7KAK - chains B and D of the 6 polymer chains in the assembly; structure by electron microscopy, 3.90 A resolution.

== Chain B ==
Protein: Protein transport channel Sec61 complex, beta subunit (Sbh1)
Source organism: Thermomyces lanuginosus
Chain sequence (125 residues; each row starts with the number of its first residue):
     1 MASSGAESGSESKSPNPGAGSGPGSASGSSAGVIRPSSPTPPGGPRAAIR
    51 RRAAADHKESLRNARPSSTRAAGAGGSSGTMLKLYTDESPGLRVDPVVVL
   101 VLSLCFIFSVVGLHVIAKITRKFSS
Unresolved in the structure: 1-91, 124-125

== Chain D ==
Protein: Protein transport protein Sec63
Source organism: Thermomyces lanuginosus
Chain sequence (719 residues; each row starts with the number of its first residue; numbers below 1 keep their minus sign (Gly-14 is residue -14)):
   -14 GGSGGSGGSGGSGGSMSSREYNYDENGQFFPFFVLTLTGLVTLPLTYSLL
    36 KPPKKVESTAPRIKSDFKPQHDDIIQNQKRKRLRKERRVKRAIAVVVGWA
    86 IIGYMVYLIIVTRRTAPKIWDPYEILGISRSADERAIARRYKRLSLLYHP
   136 DKVRPDPSKNETMEMLNQRFVELTKAYKALTDEEIRNNYLQYGHPDGKQS
   186 YSIGIALPKLIIEEGSGKYVLMLYASLLGILLPYIVGRWWYGSQRYTREK
   236 VLAASAGNMFREYEGTMIGGPIVNALSTGEEYKEMLSGPKAEEGLAKVEK
   286 KVLALDEKILSAKDREVLRKIDNPVRRKALALLWAYLNRIDLEDPVLNEE
   336 KYEAGSIALSLTESFTAIALAFGNLIPIIGAYRISQCIVQAISPGSSPLL
   386 QLPYFTPKVVESVEGADVKTHLSVQKYLDMPEERRRSLTVGPGLLTEDQY
   436 NSAIAVAKQLPLFAISKAFFKVAGERVVTPSSLVQLVIKGRIIPPGSTGV
   486 PDVTEKDLEDIDPDEADVNAIIGRKGATKPSGKSGDENDGDRVQPPLAHA
   536 PYLPRDHPPRWHIFLADAKQGKIAVPPFTFTTFDKPIFDEQGKPTFNMQT
   586 LRMQFQAPPQVGNFSFVLHMISDSYMGFDVKQEITLQVEDPSKAAVLQEE
   636 DDISEPDEDSIAGQMQALKTGVPPKKKKVVESDDDESDTEGDEEDTSETD
   686 TETDTDEEGSGTGENLYFQ
Unresolved in the structure: -14 to 4, 36-44, 98-184, 481-526, 571-579, 626-704

== Chain B / chain D interface ==
Pairs across the interface - 4 pairs, chain B then chain D:
  Leu104(B) - Leu213(D)  hydrophobic
  Phe108(B) - Ala210(D)
  Phe108(B) - Gly214(D)
  Val111(B) - Leu206(D)  hydrophobic
Also at the interface, not in a pair above, chain B (4 interface residues in all): Val115
Also at the interface, not in a pair above, chain D (5 interface residues in all): Pro218

== Summary ==
The interface between chain B and chain D involves 4 residues on one side and 5 on the other.
Here chain B is Protein transport channel Sec61 complex, beta subunit (Sbh1) and chain D is Protein transport
protein Sec63, both from Thermomyces lanuginosus. Entry 7KAK (Cryo-EM structure of the Sec complex from T.
lanuginosus, wild-type, class without Sec62) was determined by electron microscopy, deposited together with
7KAH, 7KAI, 7KAJ, 7KAL, 7KAM, 7KAN and 8 further entries.
